6T1L - chain A; structure by X-ray diffraction, 2.00 A resolution.

[Chain A]
Name: Protein ENL
From: Homo sapiens
UniProtKB: Q03111 (ENL_HUMAN); numbering as in UniProt (aligned over 1-148)
Chain sequence (154 residues; row label = number of the first residue in the row):
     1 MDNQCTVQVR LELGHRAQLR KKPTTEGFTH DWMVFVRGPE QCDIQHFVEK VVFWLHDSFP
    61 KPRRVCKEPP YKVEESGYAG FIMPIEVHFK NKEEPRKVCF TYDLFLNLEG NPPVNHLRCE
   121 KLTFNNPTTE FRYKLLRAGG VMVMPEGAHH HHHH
Disordered / not traced: 1-2, 145-154
Sequence notes: expression tag (149-154)
Residues lining bound ligands: M7N (N-[[4-(diethylaminomethyl)phenyl]methyl]-4-pyrimidin-2-yl-piperazine-1-carboxamide): Glu26, Phe28, His56, Ser58, Phe59, Pro60, Ser76, Gly77, Tyr78, Ala79, Gly80, Phe81
From the paper describing this entry:
  - binding site for M7N: His56, Ser58, Tyr78

[Overview]
Ligands of chain A: compound M7N. The paper reports a binding site for M7N at His56, Ser58 and Tyr78.
Chain A is Protein ENL (Homo sapiens); the structure, Crystal structure of MLLT1 (ENL) YEATS domain in
complexed with piperazine-urea derivative 3, was determined by X-ray diffraction, deposited together with
6T1I, 6T1J, 6T1M, 6T1N and 6T1O.
